6I3M - chains G and J of the 16 polymer chains in the assembly; structure by electron microscopy, 3.93 A resolution.

Chain G:
Molecule: Translation initiation factor eIF-2B subunit epsilon
Organism: Saccharomyces cerevisiae S288C
Reference sequence: P32501 (EI2BE_YEAST); residues 1-712 here = UniProt positions 1-712
Chain sequence (712 residues; each row starts with the number of its first residue):
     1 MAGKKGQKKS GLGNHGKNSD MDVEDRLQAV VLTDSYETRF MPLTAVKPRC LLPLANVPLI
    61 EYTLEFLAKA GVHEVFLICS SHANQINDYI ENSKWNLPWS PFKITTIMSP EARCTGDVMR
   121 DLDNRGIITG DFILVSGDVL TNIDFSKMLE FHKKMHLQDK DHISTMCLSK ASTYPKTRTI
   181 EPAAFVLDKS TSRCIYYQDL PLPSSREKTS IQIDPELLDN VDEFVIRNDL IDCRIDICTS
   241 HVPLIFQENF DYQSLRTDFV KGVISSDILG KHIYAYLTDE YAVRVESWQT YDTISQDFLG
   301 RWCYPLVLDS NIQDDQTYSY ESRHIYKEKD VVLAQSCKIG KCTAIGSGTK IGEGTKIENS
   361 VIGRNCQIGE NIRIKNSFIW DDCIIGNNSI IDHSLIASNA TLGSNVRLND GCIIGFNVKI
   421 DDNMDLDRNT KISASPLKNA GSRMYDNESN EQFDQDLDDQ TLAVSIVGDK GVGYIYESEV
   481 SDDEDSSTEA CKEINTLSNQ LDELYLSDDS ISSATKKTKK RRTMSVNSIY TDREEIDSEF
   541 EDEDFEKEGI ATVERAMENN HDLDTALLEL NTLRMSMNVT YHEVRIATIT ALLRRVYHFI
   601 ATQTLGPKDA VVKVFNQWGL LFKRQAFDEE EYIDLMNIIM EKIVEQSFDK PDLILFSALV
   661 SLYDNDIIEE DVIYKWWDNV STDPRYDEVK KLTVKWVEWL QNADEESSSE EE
Unresolved in the structure: 1-23, 434-712
Swiss-Prot annotation at these positions:
  - modified residue (Phosphoserine): Ser478, Ser481, Ser507, Ser525, Ser538, Ser707

Chain J:
Molecule: Translation initiation factor eIF-2B subunit gamma
Organism: Saccharomyces cerevisiae S288C
Reference sequence: P09032 (EI2BG_YEAST); residue numbers follow UniProt; this construct covers 1-578
Chain sequence (578 residues; row label = number of the first residue in the row):
     1 MSIQAFVFCG KGSNLAPFTQ PDFPFQTQNK DSTAATSGDK LNELVNSALD STVINEFMQH
    61 STRLPKALLP IGNRPMIEYV LDWCDQADFK EISVVAPVDE IELIESGLTS FLSLRKQQFE
   121 LIYKALSNSN HSHHLQDPKK INFIPSKANS TGESLQKELL PRINGDFVIL PCDFVTDIPP
   181 QVLVDQFRNR DDNNLAMTIY YKNSLDSSID KKQQQKQKQQ QFFTVYSENE DSERQPILLD
   241 VYSQRDVTKT KYLQIRSHLL WNYPNLTVST KLLNSFIYFC SFELCQLLKL GPQSMSRQAS
   301 FKDPFTGNQQ QQNPPTTDDD EDRNHDDDDD YKPSATSIQP TYFKKKNDLI LDPINCNKSL
   361 SKVFRDLSRR SWQHSKPREP IGIFILPNET LFIRANNLNA YMDANRFVLK IKSQTMFTKN
   421 IQIQSAAIGA DAIVDPKCQI SAHSNVKMSV LGTQANIGSR CRVAGSLLFP GVHLGDEVIL
   481 ENCIIGPMAK IGSKCKLSNC YIEGHYVVEP KNNFKGETLA NVYLDEDEED ELIYDDSVIA
   541 GESEIAEETD SDDRSDEDSD DSEYTDEYEY EDDGLFER
Unresolved in the structure: 1, 11-66, 89-106, 310-381, 416-578
Swiss-Prot annotation at these positions:
  - modified residue: Ser296 (Phosphoserine), Ser300 (Phosphoserine), Thr306 (Phosphothreonine)

Chain G / chain J interface:
Residue-residue contacts (44):
  Lys170(G) with Glu228(J)
  Ser172(G) with Glu228(J), hydrogen bond
  Lys176(G) with Trp261(J); Asn262(J)
  Lys189(G) with Val225(J); Thr267(J)
  Leu200(G) with Leu260(J), hydrophobic; Trp261(J)
  Pro201(G) with Trp261(J)
  Leu202(G) with Trp261(J)
  Pro203(G) with Trp261(J)
  Arg206(G) with Gln309(J), hydrogen bond (side chain-backbone)
  Lys208(G) with Ser257(J)
  Thr209(G) with Ser257(J)
  Ser210(G) with Gln254(J); Ile255(J)
  Ile211(G) with Gln254(J); Ile255(J), hydrogen bond (backbone-backbone); Leu260(J), hydrophobic
  Ile213(G) with Tyr252(J); Leu253(J), hydrogen bond (backbone-backbone)
  Asp214(G) with Tyr252(J)
  Pro215(G) with Thr248(J); Tyr252(J)
  Glu216(G) with Tyr252(J)
  Asp222(G) with Gln217(J); Ser269(J); Thr270(J); Lys271(J), hydrogen bond (backbone-side chain)
  Glu223(G) with Lys271(J), salt bridge
  Phe224(G) with Thr267(J); Val268(J)
  Val225(G) with Leu266(J); Thr267(J)
  Ile226(G) with Leu260(J), hydrophobic; Asn265(J); Leu266(J), hydrogen bond (backbone-backbone)
  Arg227(G) with Glu228(J), salt bridge; Pro264(J); Asn265(J), hydrogen bond
  Asn228(G) with Leu260(J); Trp261(J); Pro264(J), hydrogen bond (backbone-backbone)
  Asp229(G) with Asn265(J), hydrogen bond
Also at the interface, not in a pair above, chain G (27 interface residues in all): Pro175, Gln212
Also at the interface, not in a pair above, chain J (24 interface residues in all): Asn229, Arg256, Asn308

Overview:
Chain G and chain J form an interface of 27 and 24 residues respectively; the contacts include 9 hydrogen
bonds and 2 salt bridges. Polar contacts include Glu223(G)-Lys271(J), Arg227(G)-Glu228(J) and
Ser172(G)-Glu228(J).
Chain G is Translation initiation factor eIF-2B subunit epsilon and chain J is Translation initiation factor
eIF-2B subunit gamma, both from Saccharomyces cerevisiae S288C; the structure, eIF2B:eIF2 complex,
phosphorylated on eIF2 alpha serine 52, was determined by electron microscopy, deposited together with 6I7T.
